PDB entry 5TIF | X-ray diffraction, 0.97 A resolution | chain A

Chain A:
Protein: Acyl-CoA thioesterase I
Organism: Escherichia coli
Notes: EC 3.1.2.-, 3.1.1.5
UniProt: P0ADA1 (TESA_ECOLI); residues 2-182 here correspond to UniProt positions 28-208 (UniProt number = residue number + 26)
Amino-acid sequence (185 residues; numbered -2 to 182; the number before each row is that of its first residue; numbers below 1 keep their minus sign (Gly-2 is residue -2)):
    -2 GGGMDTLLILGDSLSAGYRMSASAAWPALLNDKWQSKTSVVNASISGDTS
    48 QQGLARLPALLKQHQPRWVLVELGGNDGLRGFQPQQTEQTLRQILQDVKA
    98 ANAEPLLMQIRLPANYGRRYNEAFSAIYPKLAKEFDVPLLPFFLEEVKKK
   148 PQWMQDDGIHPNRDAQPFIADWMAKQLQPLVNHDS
Disordered / not traced: -2 to -1, 182
Sequence notes: expression tag (-2 to 1); engineered mutation Leu141 (Met167 in P0ADA1), Lys145 (Tyr171 in P0ADA1), Lys146 (Leu172 in P0ADA1)
Residues lining bound ligands: octanoic acid (caprylic acid) (OCA): Asp9, Ser10, Leu11, Tyr15, Ser43, Gly44, Gly72, Asn73, Leu76, Ile107, Arg108, Leu109, Pro110, Phe139, Leu141, His157
Swiss-Prot annotation at these positions:
  - active site: Ser10 (Nucleophile), Asp154, His157
  - binding site (substrate): Gly44, Asn73
What the authors report for this chain:
  - catalytic residues: Ser10, Gly44, Asn73, Asp154, His157 (citing earlier work)
  - specificity-determining residues: Ser122

Overview:
Ligands of chain A: octanoic acid (caprylic acid). Curated annotation (UniProt) lists 3 active-site residues
and substrate-binding residues Gly44 and Asn73. The paper reports catalytic residues Ser10, Gly44 and Asn73
among others; the specificity determinant Ser122.
Chain A is Acyl-CoA thioesterase I (Escherichia coli); the structure, x-ray structure of acyl-CoA thioesterase
I, TesA, triple mutant M141L/Y145K/L146K in complex with octanoic acid, was determined by X-ray diffraction
together with 5TIC, 5TID and 5TIE from the same study.
